PDB entry 4CCW | X-ray diffraction, 1.75 A resolution | chain A

[Chain A]
Name: Carboxyl esterase np
Source organism: Bacillus subtilis
Notes: EC 3.1.1.1
Reference sequence: Q59248 (Q59248_BACIU); residues 2-300 here = UniProt positions 2-300
Chain sequence (299 residues; row label = number of the first residue in the row):
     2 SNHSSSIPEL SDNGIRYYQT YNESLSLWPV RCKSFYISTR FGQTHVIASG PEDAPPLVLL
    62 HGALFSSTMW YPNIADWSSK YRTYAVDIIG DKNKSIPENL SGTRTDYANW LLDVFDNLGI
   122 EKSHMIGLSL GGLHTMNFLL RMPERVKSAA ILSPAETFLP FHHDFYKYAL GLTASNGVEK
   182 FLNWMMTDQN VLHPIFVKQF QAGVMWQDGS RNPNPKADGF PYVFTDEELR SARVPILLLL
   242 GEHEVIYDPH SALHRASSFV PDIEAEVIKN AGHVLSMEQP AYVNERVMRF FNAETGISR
Not modelled in the structure: 2-8, 294-300
Small-molecule neighbours: (2-hydroxyethoxy)acetic acid (VKC): Ala64, Leu65, Phe66, Ser130, Phe166, Ala170, Leu173, Phe182, Met186, His274
From the paper describing this entry:
  - catalytic residues: Ala64, Ser130, Leu131, Glu245, His274
  - binding site for (2-hydroxyethoxy)acetic acid: Ala64, Leu65, Ser130, Phe166, Ala170, Phe182, His274
  - contacts within the chain: Ser130-Leu131 (hydrogen bond), Ser130-Gly132 (backbone contact), Ser130-Gly133 (backbone contact), Ser130-Leu153 (backbone contact), Ser130-Ser154 (backbone contact), Ser130-Ala156 (backbone contact), Glu245-His274 (hydrogen bond)
  - conformationally variable residues (loop rearrangement, side-chain flip): Ser130, Pro214 to Asp227
  - specificity-determining residues: Phe166, Phe182 (citing earlier work)
  - specificity-determining residues: Ala156 (from molecular simulation)
  - specificity-determining residues: Phe66
  - specificity-determining residues: Glu157 (proposed by the authors, not directly observed)

[Summary]
Ligands of chain A: (2-hydroxyethoxy)acetic acid. From the paper: catalytic residues Ala64, Ser130 and Leu131
among others; a binding site for (2-hydroxyethoxy)acetic acid at Ala64, Leu65 and Ser130 among others.
Chain A is Carboxyl esterase np (Bacillus subtilis); the structure, Crystal structure of naproxen esterase
(carboxylesterase NP) from Bacillus subtilis, was determined by X-ray diffraction together with 4CCY from the
same study.
